Entry 4DL0 (X-ray diffraction, 2.90 A resolution); this record covers chains I and J of the 3 polymer chains in the assembly.

[Chain I]
Molecule: V-type proton ATPase subunit C
From: Saccharomyces cerevisiae
Notes: EC 3.6.3.14; fragment: C subunit head domain
Reference sequence: P31412 (VATC_YEAST); numbering as in UniProt (aligned over 158-277)
Sequence (130 residues; each row starts with the number of its first residue):
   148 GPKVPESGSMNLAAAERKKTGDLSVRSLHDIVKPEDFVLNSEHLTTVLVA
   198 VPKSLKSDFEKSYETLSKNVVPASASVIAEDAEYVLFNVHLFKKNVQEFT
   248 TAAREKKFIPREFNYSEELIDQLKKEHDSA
Unresolved in the structure: 148-152, 274-277
Construct notes: expression tag (148-157)

[Chain J]
Molecule: V-type proton ATPase subunit E
From: Saccharomyces cerevisiae
Notes: EC 3.6.3.14
Reference sequence: P22203 (VATE_YEAST); numbering as in UniProt (aligned over 1-233)
Sequence (233 residues; row label = number of the first residue in the row):
     1 MSSAITALTPNQVNDELNKMQAFIRKEAEEKAKEIQLKADQEYEIEKTNI
    51 VRNETNNIDGNFKSKLKKAMLSQQITKSTIANKMRLKVLSAREQSLDGIF
   101 EETKEKLSGIANNRDEYKPILQSLIVEALLKLLEPKAIVKALERDVDLIE
   151 SMKDDIMREYGEKAQRAPLEEIVISNDYLNKDLVSGGVVVSNASDKIEIN
   201 NTLEERLKLLSEEALPAIRLELYGPSKTRKFFD
Unresolved in the structure: 1, 225-233
Bound ions: trimethyl lead ion near Glu221 (its only coordinating residue here)

[How chain I and chain J interact]
Contacting residue pairs (15):
  His190(I) with Glu27(J), salt bridge
  Glu207(I) with Ile5(J)
  Lys208(I) with Ala7(J)
  Tyr210(I) with Ile5(J), hydrogen bond (side chain-backbone)
  Glu211(I) with Thr6(J), hydrogen bond; Ala7(J), hydrogen bond (side chain-backbone); Leu8(J)
  Asn216(I) with Met20(J)
  Pro219(I) with Val13(J), hydrophobic; Glu16(J)
  Ala220(I) with Ile5(J); Thr6(J)
  Ala222(I) with Ile5(J)
  Phe239(I) with Met20(J), hydrophobic; Phe23(J), hydrophobic
Interface residues without a listed pair, chain I (16 interface residues in all): Val217, Val218, Ser223, Val224, Phe234, Lys241
Interface residues without a listed pair, chain J (11 interface residues in all): Leu17, Ile24

[Overview]
16 residues of chain I and 11 residues of chain J are in contact; the contacts include 3 hydrogen bonds and 1
salt bridge. Polar contacts include His190(I)-Glu27(J), Tyr210(I)-Ile5(J) and Glu211(I)-Thr6(J).
Here chain I is V-type proton ATPase subunit C and chain J is V-type proton ATPase subunit E, both from
Saccharomyces cerevisiae. Entry 4DL0 (Crystal Structure of the heterotrimeric EGChead Peripheral Stalk Complex
of the Yeast Vacuolar ATPase) was determined by X-ray diffraction together with 4EFA from the same study.
